Entry 5GHZ (X-ray diffraction, 1.93 A resolution); this record covers chain B.

# Chain B
Molecule: Beta-lactamase
Organism: Bacillus licheniformis
Notes: EC 3.5.2.6
UniProt: P00808 (BLAC_BACLI); the author numbering skips numbers that UniProt does not, so the offset changes along the chain: 26-57 = UniProt 43-74; 59-83 = UniProt 75-99; 86-238 = UniProt 100-252; 240-252 = UniProt 253-265; 1 more segments
Chain sequence (268 residues; row label = number of the first residue in the row; note: 5 numbers in that range are skipped by the numbering (no residue carries them; nothing is unmodelled there)):
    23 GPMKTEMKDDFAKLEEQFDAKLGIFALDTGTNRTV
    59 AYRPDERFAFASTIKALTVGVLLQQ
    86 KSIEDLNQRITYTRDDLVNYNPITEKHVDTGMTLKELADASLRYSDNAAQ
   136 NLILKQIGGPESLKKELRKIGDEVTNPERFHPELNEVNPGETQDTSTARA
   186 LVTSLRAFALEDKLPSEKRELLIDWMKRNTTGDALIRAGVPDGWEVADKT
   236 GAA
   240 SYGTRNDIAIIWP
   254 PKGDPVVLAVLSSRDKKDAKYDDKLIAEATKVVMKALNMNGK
Not modelled in the structure: 23-30, 292-295
Covalently attached groups: covalent link Lys-140/Pro-254
Sequence notes: expression tag (23-25); engineered mutation His-166 (Glu180 in P00808)
Curated features (UniProtKB/Swiss-Prot):
  - active site: Ser-70 (Acyl-ester intermediate), Glu-168 (Proton acceptor)
  - binding site (substrate): Lys-234 to Gly-236
Reported in the primary citation:
  - binding site for DEGRADED CEPHALORIDINE, open form: Ser-70
  - catalytic residues: His-166, Asn-170
  - mutagenesis - E166H (103-fold): decreased catalytic activity on penicillin G
  - catalytic residues: Lys-73 (from molecular simulation)

# In short
From UniProt: active-site residues Ser-70 and Glu-168 and 3 substrate-binding residues. From the paper:
catalytic residues His-166, Asn-170 and Lys-73; E166H reduces catalytic activity on penicillin G.
Chain B is Beta-lactamase (Bacillus licheniformis); the structure, Crystal structure of beta-lactamase PenP
mutant-E166H in complex with cephaloridine as "pre-deacylation" intermediate, was determined by X-ray
diffraction (same publication as 5GHX and 5GHY).
